PDB entry 5TQW | electron microscopy, 5.60 A resolution (low resolution: residue-level contacts below are approximate; hydrogen-bond / salt-bridge calls are withheld) | chains A and B

== Chain A (and B) ==
Name: Inhibitor of nuclear factor kappa-B kinase subunit alpha
Organism: Homo sapiens
Notes: EC 2.7.11.10; chain B of this document is another copy of the same molecule, construct and numbering; everything in this record applies to it too
Reference sequence: O15111 (IKKA_HUMAN); numbering as in UniProt (aligned over 10-660)
Chain sequence (655 residues; row label = number of the first residue in the row):
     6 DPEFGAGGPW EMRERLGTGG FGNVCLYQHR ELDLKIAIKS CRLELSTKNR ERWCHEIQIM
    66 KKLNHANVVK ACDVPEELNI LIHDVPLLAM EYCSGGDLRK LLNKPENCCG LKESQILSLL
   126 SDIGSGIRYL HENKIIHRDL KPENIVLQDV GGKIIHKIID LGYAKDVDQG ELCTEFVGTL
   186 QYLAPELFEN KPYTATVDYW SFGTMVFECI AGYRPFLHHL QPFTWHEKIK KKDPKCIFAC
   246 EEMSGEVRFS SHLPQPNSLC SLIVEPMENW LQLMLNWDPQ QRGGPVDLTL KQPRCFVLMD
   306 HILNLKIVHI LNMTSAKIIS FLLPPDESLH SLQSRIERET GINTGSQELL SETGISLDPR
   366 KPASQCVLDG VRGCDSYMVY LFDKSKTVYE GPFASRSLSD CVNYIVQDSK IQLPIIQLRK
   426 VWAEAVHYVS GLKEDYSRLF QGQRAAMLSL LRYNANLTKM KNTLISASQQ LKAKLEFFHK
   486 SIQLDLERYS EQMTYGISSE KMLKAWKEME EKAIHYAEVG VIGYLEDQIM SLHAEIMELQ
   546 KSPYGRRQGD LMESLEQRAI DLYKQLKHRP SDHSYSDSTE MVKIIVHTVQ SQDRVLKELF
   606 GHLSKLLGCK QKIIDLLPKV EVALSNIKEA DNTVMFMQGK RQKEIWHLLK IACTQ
Unresolved in the structure: 6-13, 46-49, 68-102, 165-184, 368-382, 397-400, 522-526
Construct notes: expression tag (6-9); engineered mutation E176 (Ser in O15111), E180 (Ser in O15111); variant I268 (Val in O15111)
UniProt features mapped onto this chain:
  - region: L455 to L476 (Leucine-zipper)
  - active site: D144 (Proton acceptor)
  - binding site (ATP): L21 to V29, K44
  - modified residue: T23 (Phosphothreonine), T179 (Microbial infection: O-acetylthreonine)
  - natural variant: I268 (V268I: this construct carries the variant)
  - mutagenesis: T23 (T23A: Loss of phosphorylation and decrease of kinase activity), K44 (K44A: Loss of kinase activity; K44M: Loss of autophosphorylation), T179 (T179A: No change in phosphorylation)
Reported in the primary citation:
  - mutagenesis - N408A/Y409A, H578A/Y580A: abolished signaling

== How chain A and chain B interact ==
Pairs across the interface (22):
  Q474(A) - S471(B)
  Q474(A) - Q475(B)
  Q475(A) - Q474(B)
  Q475(A) - A478(B)
  A478(A) - Q475(B)
  K479(A) - E481(B)
  E481(A) - K479(B)
  F482(A) - F482(B)
  K485(A) - M640(B)
  S486(A) - Q647(B)
  R493(A) - W651(B)
  E496(A) - K655(B)
  Q497(A) - L654(B)
  Y500(A) - K655(B)
  Y500(A) - C658(B)
  M640(A) - K485(B)
  Q647(A) - S486(B)
  W651(A) - R493(B)
  L654(A) - Q497(B)
  K655(A) - R493(B)
  K655(A) - E496(B)
  C658(A) - Y500(B)
Other interface residues (no listed pair), chain A (21 interface residues in all): S471, L489, D490
Other interface residues (no listed pair), chain B (20 interface residues in all): L489

== Overview ==
Chain A and chain B form an interface of 21 and 20 residues respectively. Curated annotation (UniProt) lists
active-site residue D144(A), 10 ATP-binding residues and 3 mutagenesis sites on chain A. From the paper:
N408A/Y409A and H578A/Y580A of chain A abolish signaling.
Chain A and chain B are both Inhibitor of nuclear factor kappa-B kinase subunit alpha (Homo sapiens); the
structure, CryoEM reconstruction of human IKK1, open conformation 1, was determined by electron microscopy,
deposited together with 5TQX, 5TQY and 5EBZ.
